6D84 - chains G and M of the 16 polymer chains in the assembly; structure by electron microscopy, 6.72 A resolution (low resolution: residue-level contacts below are approximate; hydrogen-bond / salt-bridge calls are withheld).

== Chain G ==
Name: AP-1 complex subunit gamma-1
From: Mus musculus
UniProt: P22892 (AP1G1_MOUSE); residue numbers follow UniProt; this construct covers 1-595
Amino-acid sequence (601 residues; numbered 1 to 601; the number before each row is that of its first residue):
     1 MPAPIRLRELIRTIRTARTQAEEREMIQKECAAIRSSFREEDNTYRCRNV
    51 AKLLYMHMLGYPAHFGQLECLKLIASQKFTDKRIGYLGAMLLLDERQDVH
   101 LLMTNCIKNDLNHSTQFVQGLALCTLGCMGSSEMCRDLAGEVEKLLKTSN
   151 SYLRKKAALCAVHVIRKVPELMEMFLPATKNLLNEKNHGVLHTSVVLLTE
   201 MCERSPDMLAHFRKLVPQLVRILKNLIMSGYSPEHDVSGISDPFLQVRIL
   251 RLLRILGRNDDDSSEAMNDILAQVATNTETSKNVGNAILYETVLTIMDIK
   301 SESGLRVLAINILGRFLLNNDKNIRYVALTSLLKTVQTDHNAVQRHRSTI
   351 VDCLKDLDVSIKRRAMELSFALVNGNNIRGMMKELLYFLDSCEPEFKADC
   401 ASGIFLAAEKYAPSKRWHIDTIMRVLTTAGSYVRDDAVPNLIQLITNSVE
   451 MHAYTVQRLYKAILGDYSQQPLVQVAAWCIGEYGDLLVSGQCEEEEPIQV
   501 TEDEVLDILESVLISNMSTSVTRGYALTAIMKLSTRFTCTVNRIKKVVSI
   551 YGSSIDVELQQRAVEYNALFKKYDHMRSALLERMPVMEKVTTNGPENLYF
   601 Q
Unresolved in the structure: 1-3, 589-601
Differences from the reference sequence: expression tag (596-601)

== Chain M ==
Name: AP-1 complex subunit mu-1
From: Mus musculus
UniProt: P35585 (AP1M1_MOUSE); residue numbers follow UniProt; this construct covers 1-423
Amino-acid sequence (423 residues; each row starts with the number of its first residue):
     1 MSASAVYVLDLKGKVLICRNYRGDVDMSEVEHFMPILMEKEEEGMLSPIL
    51 AHGGVRFMWIKHNNLYLVATSKKNACVSLVFSFLYKVVQVFSEYFKELEE
   101 ESIRDNFVIIYELLDELMDFGYPQTTDSKILQEYITQEGHKLETGAPRPP
   151 ATVTNAVSWRSEGIKYRKNEVFLDVIEAVNLLVSANGNVLRSEIVGSIKM
   201 RVFLSGMPELRLGLNDKVLFDNTGRGKSKSVELEDVKFHQCVRLSRFEND
   251 RTISFIPPDGEFELMSYRLNTHVKPLIWIESVIEKHSHSRIEYMVKAKSQ
   301 FKRRSTANNVEIHIPVPNDADSPKFKTTVGSVKWVPENSEIVWSVKSFPG
   351 GKEYLMRAHFGLPSVEAEDKEGKPPISVKFEIPYFTTSGIQVRYLKIIEK
   401 SGYQALPWVRYITQNGDYQLRTQ
Unresolved in the structure: 1, 139-145

== Chain G / chain M interface ==
Residue-residue contacts - 27 pairs, chain G then chain M:
  Thr19(G) with Leu11(M); Asn64(M)
  Glu25(G) with Glu337(M); Asn338(M)
  Gln28(G) with Asn318(M); Pro336(M); Glu337(M)
  Lys29(G) with Glu337(M)
  Ala32(G) with Trp334(M); Pro336(M)
  Arg35(G) with Asn318(M); Asp319(M); Ala320(M); Asp321(M); Trp334(M)
  Ser36(G) with Ser322(M); Pro323(M)
  Arg39(G) with Asp321(M); Ser322(M); Gly361(M)
  His64(G) with Asp319(M); Val365(M); Glu366(M); Ala367(M)
  Phe65(G) with Pro363(M); Val365(M)
  Leu68(G) with Ser364(M)
Other interface residues (no listed pair), chain M (19 interface residues in all): Ser339

== Overview ==
Chain G and chain M form an interface of 11 and 19 residues respectively.
Here chain G is AP-1 complex subunit gamma-1 and chain M is AP-1 complex subunit mu-1, both from Mus musculus.
Entry 6D84 (Structure of the cargo bound AP-1:Arf1:tetherin-Nef (L164A, L165A) dileucine mutant dimer) was
determined by electron microscopy (same publication as 6CM9, 6D83, 6DFF and 6CRI).
